5ST1 - chains A and B; structure by X-ray diffraction, 1.58 A resolution.

== Chain A ==
Molecule: Pre-mRNA-splicing factor 8
From: Saccharomyces cerevisiae S288C
Reference sequence: P33334 (PRP8_YEAST); residues 1836-2090 here = UniProt positions 1836-2090
Amino-acid sequence (258 residues; each row starts with the number of its first residue):
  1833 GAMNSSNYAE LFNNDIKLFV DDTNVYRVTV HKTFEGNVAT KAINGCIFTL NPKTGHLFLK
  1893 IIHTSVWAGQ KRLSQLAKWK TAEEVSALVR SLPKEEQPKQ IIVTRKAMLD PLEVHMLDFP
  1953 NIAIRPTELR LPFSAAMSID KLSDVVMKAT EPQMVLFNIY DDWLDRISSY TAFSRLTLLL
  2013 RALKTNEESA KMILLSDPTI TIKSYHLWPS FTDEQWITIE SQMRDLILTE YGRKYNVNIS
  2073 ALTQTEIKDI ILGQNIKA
Disordered / not traced: 2070-2090
Differences from the reference sequence: expression tag (1833-1835)
UniProt features mapped onto this chain:
  - mutagenesis: Asp1853 (D1853A: Alters protein folding. Severely impaired growth. Strongly reduced growth at 35 degrees Celsius; when associated with A-1854; D1853N: Reduced growth at 30 degrees Celsius ...), Asp1854 (D1854A: Reduced growth at 30 degrees Celsius. Strongly reduced growth at 16 degrees Celsius. Strongly reduced growth at 35 degrees Celsius; when associated with A-1853 ...), Thr1855 (T1855A: Reduced growth at 30 degrees Celsius. Strongly reduced growth at 16 degrees Celsius), Thr1936 (T1936A: Reduced growth at 30 degrees Celsius. Strongly reduced growth at 16 degrees Celsius), Arg1937 (R1937K: Severely impaired growth. Reduced growth at 30 degrees Celsius. Strongly reduced growth at 16 degrees Celsius)
Residues lining bound ligands: 5-methoxy-2-nitrosophenol (UVO): Tyr1840, Leu1843, Phe1844, Leu1961, Leu1963, Tyr2002, Phe2005, Ser2006, Thr2009, Arg2013

== Chain B ==
Molecule: A1 cistron-splicing factor AAR2
From: Saccharomyces cerevisiae S288C
Reference sequence: P32357 (AAR2_YEAST); aligned to UniProt positions 1-317 over residues 1-317
Amino-acid sequence (308 residues; row label = number of the first residue in the row; note: 13 numbers in that range are skipped by the numbering (no residue carries them; nothing is unmodelled there); numbers below 1 keep their minus sign (Gly-3 is residue -3)):
    -3 GAMAMNTVPF TSAPIEVTIG IDQYSFNVKE NQPFHGIKDI PIGHVHVIHF QHADNSSMRY
    57 GYWFDCRMGN FYIQYDPKDG LYKMMEERDG AKFENIVHNF KERQMMVSYP KIDEDDTWYN
   117 LTEFVQMDKI RKIVRKDENQ FSYVDSSMTT VQENEL
   166 SSSSSDPAHS LNYTVINFKS REAIRPGHEM EDFLDKSYYL NTVMLQGIFK NSSNYFGELQ
   226 FAFLNAMFFG NYGSSLQWHA MIELICSSAT VPKHMLDKLD EILYYQIKTL PEQYSDILLN
   286 ERVWNICLYS SFQKNSLHNT EKIMENKYPE LL
Disordered / not traced: -3 to 0, 166-169
Differences from the reference sequence: expression tag (-3 to 0); conflict Ser166 (Leu153 in P32357), Ser167 (Lys154 in P32357), Ser170 (Asp in P32357)
UniProt features mapped onto this chain:
  - region: Leu261 to Ile282 (Leucine-zipper)
  - modified residue: Ser253 (Phosphoserine), Thr274 (Phosphothreonine)

== How chain A and chain B interact ==
Contacting residue pairs (18):
  Gln1907(A) with Met195(B); Leu199(B)
  Leu1908(A) with Met195(B), hydrophobic
  Trp1911(A) with Glu194(B); Met195(B), hydrophobic; Phe198(B), hydrophobic
  Asp1942(A) with Lys184(B), salt bridge; Phe198(B)
  Glu1945(A) with Lys184(B), salt bridge
  Val1946(A) with Ile189(B), hydrophobic; Glu194(B); Phe198(B), hydrophobic
  His1947(A) with Glu194(B), salt bridge
  Leu1949(A) with Lys184(B); Ser185(B); Arg186(B); Ile189(B), hydrophobic
  Asp1950(A) with Arg186(B), salt bridge

== Overview ==
9 residues of chain A face 8 of chain B across their interface; the contacts include 4 salt bridges. Among the
polar pairs are Asp1942(A)-Lys184(B), Glu1945(A)-Lys184(B) and His1947(A)-Glu194(B). Chain A binds
5-methoxy-2-nitrosophenol. From UniProt: 5 mutagenesis sites on chain A.
Chain A is Pre-mRNA-splicing factor 8 and chain B is A1 cistron-splicing factor AAR2, both from Saccharomyces
cerevisiae S288C; the structure, PanDDA analysis group deposition -- Aar2/RNaseH in complex with fragment
P02C03 from the F2X-Universal Library, was determined by X-ray diffraction (same publication as 5ST0, 5ST2,
5ST3, 5ST4, 5ST5, 5ST6 and 248 further entries).
